1W0G - chain A; structure by X-ray diffraction, 2.73 A resolution.

Chain A:
Molecule: Cytochrome P450 3A4
Organism: Homo sapiens
Notes: EC 1.14.13.67, 1.14.14.1; fragment: soluble domain, residues 24-502
UniProt: P08684 (CP34_HUMAN); residues 25-503 here correspond to UniProt positions 24-502 (UniProt number = residue number - 1)
Amino-acid sequence (485 residues; row label = number of the first residue in the row):
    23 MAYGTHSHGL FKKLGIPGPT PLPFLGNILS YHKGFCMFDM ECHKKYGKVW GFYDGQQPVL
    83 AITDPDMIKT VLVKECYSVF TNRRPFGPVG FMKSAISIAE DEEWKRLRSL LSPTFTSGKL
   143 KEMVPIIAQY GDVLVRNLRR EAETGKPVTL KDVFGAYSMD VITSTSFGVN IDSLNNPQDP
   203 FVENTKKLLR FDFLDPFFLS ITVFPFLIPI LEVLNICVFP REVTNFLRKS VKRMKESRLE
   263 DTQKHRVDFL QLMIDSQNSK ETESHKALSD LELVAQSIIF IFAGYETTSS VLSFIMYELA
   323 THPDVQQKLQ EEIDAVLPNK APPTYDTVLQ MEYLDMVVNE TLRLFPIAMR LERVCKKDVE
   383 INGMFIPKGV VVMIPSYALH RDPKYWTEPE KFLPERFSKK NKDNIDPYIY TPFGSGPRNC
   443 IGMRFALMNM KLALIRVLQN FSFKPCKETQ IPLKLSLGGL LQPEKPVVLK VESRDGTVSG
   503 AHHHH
Unresolved in the structure: 23-24, 263-269, 277-288, 499-507
Construct notes: conflict Val392 (Trp391 in P08684)
Bound ions: heme Fe: Cys442 (together with metyrapone)
Small-molecule neighbours:
  - heme (HEM): Leu94, Arg105, Ile118, Ser119, Trp126, Arg130, Phe137, Ile301, Phe302, Ala305, Gly306, Thr309, Thr310, Val313, Ala370, Leu373, Arg375, Pro434, Phe435, Gly436, Ser437, Arg440, Asn441, Cys442, Ile443, Gly444, Phe447, Ala448, Met452
  - metyrapone (MYT): Arg105, Ser119, Ile301, Phe304, Ala305, Thr309, Ala370, Arg372, Cys442

Summary:
Ligands of chain A: metyrapone and heme.
Chain A is Cytochrome P450 3A4 (Homo sapiens); the structure, Crystal structure of human cytochrome P450 3A4,
was determined by X-ray diffraction together with 1W0E and 1W0F from the same study.
